6JXN - chains A and D; structure by X-ray diffraction, 1.97 A resolution.

[Chain A (and D)]
Name: FMN-dependent NADH-azoreductase
From: Bacillus smithii
Notes: EC 1.7.-.-; chain D of this document is another copy of the same molecule, construct and numbering; everything in this record applies to it too
Reference sequence: G9QLG5 (G9QLG5_9BACI); numbering as in UniProt (aligned over 1-211)
Sequence (231 residues; each row starts with the number of its first residue; numbers below 1 keep their minus sign (Met-19 is residue -19)):
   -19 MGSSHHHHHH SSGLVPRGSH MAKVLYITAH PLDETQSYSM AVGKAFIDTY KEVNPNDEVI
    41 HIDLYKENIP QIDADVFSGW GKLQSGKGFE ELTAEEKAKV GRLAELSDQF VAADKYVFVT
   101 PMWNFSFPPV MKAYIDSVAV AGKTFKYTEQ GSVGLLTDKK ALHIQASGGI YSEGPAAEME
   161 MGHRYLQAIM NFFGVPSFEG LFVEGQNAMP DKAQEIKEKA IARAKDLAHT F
Unresolved in the structure: -19 to -1, 130 (chain D: -19 to -1)
Construct notes: expression tag (-19 to 0)
Small-molecule neighbours:
  - FMN (flavin mononucleotide): His10, Ser17, Tyr18, Ser19, Met20, Pro101, Met102, Trp103, Asn104, Phe105, Ala146, Ser147, Gly148, Gly149, Tyr151, Gln186, Asn187
  - N-cyclohexyltaurine (NHE; 2-[N-cyclohexylamino]ethane sulfonic acid): Ser106, Phe107, Lys112, Met161, Arg164, Tyr165
  - PE8 (3,6,9,12,15,18,21-heptaoxatricosane-1,23-diol): Glu14, Thr15, Gln16, Ser17, Tyr18, Ala21, Ala193, Gln194, Lys197, Glu198, Ile201

[Chain A / chain D interface]
Residue-residue contacts - 49 pairs, chain A then chain D:
  Pro11(A) with Ile52(D); Asp53(D); Ala54(D); Phe57(D), hydrophobic
  Tyr45(A) with Gln51(D); Ile52(D), hydrogen bond (side chain-backbone); Asp53(D)
  Gln51(A) with Tyr45(D)
  Ile52(A) with Tyr45(D), hydrogen bond (backbone-side chain); Trp103(D), hydrophobic
  Asp53(A) with Pro11(D)
  Ala54(A) with Pro11(D)
  Phe57(A) with Pro11(D), hydrophobic; Trp103(D), hydrophobic
  Trp103(A) with Ile52(D); Phe57(D), hydrophobic; Lys112(D), hydrogen bond (backbone-side chain); Asp116(D)
  Asn104(A) with Asp116(D), hydrogen bond; Ala119(D); Tyr165(D), hydrogen bond (backbone-side chain); Ile169(D)
  Phe105(A) with Ile169(D), hydrophobic; Phe172(D), hydrophobic
  Ser106(A) with Lys112(D); Tyr165(D)
  Phe107(A) with Lys112(D), hydrogen bond (backbone-side chain)
  Pro109(A) with Pro109(D); Lys112(D); Ala113(D); Asp116(D)
  Val110(A) with Gln51(D)
  Lys112(A) with Trp103(D), hydrogen bond (side chain-backbone); Ser106(D); Phe107(D), hydrogen bond (side chain-backbone)
  Ala113(A) with Pro109(D)
  Asp116(A) with Trp103(D); Asn104(D), hydrogen bond; Pro109(D)
  Ala119(A) with Asn104(D)
  Met161(A) with Arg164(D); Tyr165(D), hydrophobic
  Arg164(A) with Met161(D)
  Tyr165(A) with Asn104(D), hydrogen bond (side chain-backbone); Ser106(D); Met161(D), hydrophobic
  Ala168(A) with Met159(D)
  Ile169(A) with Phe105(D), hydrophobic
  Phe172(A) with Phe105(D), hydrophobic
Interface residues without a listed pair, chain A (27 interface residues in all): Leu12, Ile115, Met159
Interface residues without a listed pair, chain D (27 interface residues in all): Leu12, Val110, Ile115, Ala168

[In short]
The chain A/chain D interface involves 27 residues from each chain, with 10 hydrogen bonds. Among the polar
pairs are Tyr45(A)-Ile52(D), Trp103(A)-Lys112(D) and Asn104(A)-Asp116(D). Chain A binds flavin mononucleotide,
compound PE8 and N-cyclohexyltaurine.
Both chains are FMN-dependent NADH-azoreductase (Bacillus smithii). Entry 6JXN (Crystal Structure of Indigo
reductase from Bacillus smithii type strain DSM 4216) was determined by X-ray diffraction (same publication as
6JXS).
